Entry 6ZJL (electron microscopy, 4.30 A resolution (low resolution: residue-level contacts below are approximate; hydrogen-bond / salt-bridge calls are withheld)); this record covers chains J and K of the 15 polymer chains in the assembly.

# Chain J
Molecule: NADH-quinone oxidoreductase subunit 10
From: Thermus thermophilus
Notes: EC 7.1.1.-
UniProt: Q56225 (NQO10_THET8); residues 1-176 here = UniProt positions 1-176
Chain sequence (176 residues; row label = number of the first residue in the row):
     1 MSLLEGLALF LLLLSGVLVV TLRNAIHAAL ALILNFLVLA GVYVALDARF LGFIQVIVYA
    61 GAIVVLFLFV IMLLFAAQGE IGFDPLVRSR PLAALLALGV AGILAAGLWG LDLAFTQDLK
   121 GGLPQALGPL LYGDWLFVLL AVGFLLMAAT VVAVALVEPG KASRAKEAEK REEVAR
Disordered / not traced: 161-176

# Chain K
Molecule: NADH-quinone oxidoreductase subunit 11
From: Thermus thermophilus
Notes: EC 7.1.1.-
UniProt: Q56226 (NQO11_THET8); numbering as in UniProt (aligned over 1-95)
Chain sequence (95 residues; row label = number of the first residue in the row):
     1 MSYLLTSALL FALGVYGVLT RRTAILVFLS IELMLNAANL SLVGFARAYG LDGQVAALMV
    61 IAVAAAEVAV GLGLIVAIFR HRESTAVDDL SELRG

# Chain J / chain K interface
Contacting residue pairs (104; chain J residue first):
  Met1(J) - Tyr3(K)
  Glu5(J) - Ser2(K)
  Leu9(J) - Ser2(K)
  Leu9(J) - Thr6(K)
  Leu12(J) - Leu10(K)
  Leu13(J) - Leu9(K)
  Leu13(J) - Leu13(K)
  Val17(J) - Leu13(K)
  Val19(J) - Leu33(K)
  Val20(J) - Leu13(K)
  Val20(J) - Arg21(K)
  Thr21(J) - Arg21(K)
  Leu22(J) - Arg21(K)
  Ala25(J) - Leu26(K)
  Ala29(J) - Leu29(K)
  Leu32(J) - Leu29(K)
  Asn35(J) - Leu33(K)
  Phe36(J) - Asn36(K)
  Leu39(J) - Asn36(K)
  Val42(J) - Tyr3(K)
  Tyr43(J) - Asn39(K)
  Tyr43(J) - Leu40(K)
  Tyr43(J) - Val43(K)
  Leu46(J) - Tyr3(K)
  Leu46(J) - Val43(K)
  Leu46(J) - Gly44(K)
  Leu46(J) - Arg47(K)
  Asp47(J) - Arg47(K)
  Asp47(J) - Gln54(K)
  Ala48(J) - Gln54(K)
  Phe50(J) - Leu58(K)
  Leu51(J) - Val43(K)
  Leu51(J) - Ala57(K)
  Leu51(J) - Leu58(K)
  Leu51(J) - Ile61(K)
  Gln55(J) - Asn36(K)
  Tyr59(J) - Glu32(K)
  Tyr59(J) - Leu35(K)
  Tyr59(J) - Asn36(K)
  Tyr59(J) - Ile61(K)
  Tyr59(J) - Ala64(K)
  Ile63(J) - Ala65(K)
  Leu66(J) - Leu72(K)
  Phe67(J) - Phe28(K)
  Phe67(J) - Leu29(K)
  Phe67(J) - Glu32(K)
  Phe67(J) - Leu72(K)
  Val70(J) - Ile25(K)
  Val70(J) - Val76(K)
  Ile71(J) - Ile25(K)
  Gln78(J) - Thr23(K)
  Gly79(J) - Arg22(K)
  Ile81(J) - Arg22(K)
  Ile81(J) - Thr23(K)
  Ile81(J) - Ser84(K)
  Ile81(J) - Thr85(K)
  Gly82(J) - Arg22(K)
  Phe83(J) - Arg22(K)
  Asp84(J) - Arg22(K)
  Asp84(J) - Asp89(K)
  Leu86(J) - Arg22(K)
  Leu86(J) - Asp88(K)
  Val87(J) - Arg22(K)
  Arg90(J) - Arg22(K)
  Ala93(J) - Leu19(K)
  Ala94(J) - Tyr16(K)
  Ala97(J) - Ala12(K)
  Ala97(J) - Tyr16(K)
  Ala101(J) - Ala12(K)
  Leu108(J) - Leu4(K)
  Leu108(J) - Leu5(K)
  Asp112(J) - Met1(K)
  Ala114(J) - Ala48(K)
  Phe115(J) - Met1(K)
  Phe115(J) - Leu4(K)
  Phe115(J) - Gly44(K)
  Phe115(J) - Arg47(K)
  Gln117(J) - Arg47(K)
  Gln117(J) - Ala48(K)
  Leu119(J) - Ala46(K)
  Leu119(J) - Arg47(K)
  Leu119(J) - Gly50(K)
  Leu119(J) - Leu51(K)
  Leu119(J) - Gln54(K)
  Ala126(J) - Leu51(K)
  Leu127(J) - Gln54(K)
  Leu130(J) - Leu51(K)
  Leu131(J) - Val55(K)
  Leu131(J) - Met59(K)
  Trp135(J) - Asp52(K)
  Trp135(J) - Val55(K)
  Trp135(J) - Ala56(K)
  Val138(J) - Met59(K)
  Leu139(J) - Met59(K)
  Val142(J) - Met59(K)
  Val142(J) - Ala62(K)
  Leu145(J) - Val63(K)
  Leu145(J) - Ala66(K)
  Ala149(J) - Val70(K)
  Val152(J) - Val70(K)
  Leu156(J) - Val70(K)
  Leu156(J) - Leu74(K)
  Leu156(J) - Ala77(K)
  Val157(J) - Gly73(K)
Also at the interface, not in a pair above, chain J (76 interface residues in all): Gly16, Ala28, Ile54, Val58, Leu73, Leu74, Glu80, Leu96, Val100, Leu104, Leu113, Thr116, Asp118, Gly122
Also at the interface, not in a pair above, chain K (67 interface residues in all): Ala8, Phe11, Val15, Gly17, Ser30, Phe45, Tyr49, Val68, Ala69, Phe79, Arg80, Ala86

# In short
Chain J and chain K form an interface of 76 and 67 residues respectively.
Here chain J is NADH-quinone oxidoreductase subunit 10 and chain K is NADH-quinone oxidoreductase subunit 11,
both from Thermus thermophilus. Entry 6ZJL (Respiratory complex I from Thermus thermophilus, NAD+ dataset,
major state) was determined by electron microscopy (same publication as 6I0D, 6I1P, 6Q8O, 6Q8W, 6Q8X, 6Y11 and
3 further entries).
